PDB entry 3W99 | X-ray diffraction, 3.00 A resolution | chains E and J of the 10 polymer chains in the assembly

== Chain E ==
Name: Histone H3.1
Organism: Homo sapiens
Reference sequence: P68431 (H31_HUMAN); residues 0-135 here correspond to UniProt positions 1-136 (UniProt number = residue number + 1)
Sequence (139 residues; numbered -3 to 135; the number before each row is that of its first residue; numbers below 1 keep their minus sign (Gly-3 is residue -3)):
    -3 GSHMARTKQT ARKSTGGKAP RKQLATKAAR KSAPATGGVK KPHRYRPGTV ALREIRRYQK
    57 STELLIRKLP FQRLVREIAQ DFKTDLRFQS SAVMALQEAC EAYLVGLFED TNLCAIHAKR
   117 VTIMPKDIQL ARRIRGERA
Not modelled in the structure: -3 to 36
Construct notes: expression tag (-3 to -1)
Ion coordination: Mn2+ near Asp77 (its only coordinating residue here)
Curated features (UniProtKB/Swiss-Prot):
  - modified residue: Arg2 (Asymmetric dimethylarginine), Thr3 (Phosphothreonine), Lys4 (Allysine), Gln5 (5-glutamyl dopamine), Thr6 (Phosphothreonine), Arg8 (Citrulline), Lys9 (N6,N6,N6-trimethyllysine), Ser10 (ADP-ribosylserine), Thr11 (Phosphothreonine), Lys14 (N6-(2-hydroxyisobutyryl)lysine), Arg17 (Asymmetric dimethylarginine), Lys18 (N6-(2-hydroxyisobutyryl)lysine), Lys23 (N6-(2-hydroxyisobutyryl)lysine), Arg26 (Citrulline), Lys27 (N6,N6,N6-trimethyllysine), Ser28 (ADP-ribosylserine), Lys36 (N6,N6,N6-trimethyllysine), Lys37 (N6-methyllysine), Tyr41 (Phosphotyrosine), Lys56 (N6,N6,N6-trimethyllysine) and 8 more in UniProt
  - lipidation: Lys18 (N6-decanoyllysine)

== Chain J ==
Molecule: 146-nt DNA strand
Sequence (146 nucleotides; numbered 147 to 292; the number before each row is that of its first residue):
   147 ATCAATATCC ACCTGCAGAT TCTACCAAAA GTGTATTTGG AAACTGCTCC ATCAAAAGGC
   207 ATGTTCAGCT GAATTCAGCT GAACATGCCT TTTGATGGAG CAGTTTCCAA ATACACTTTT
   267 GGTAGAATCT GCAGGTGGAT ATTGAT
Not modelled in the structure: 147

== Interface between chain E and chain J ==
Pairs across the interface (24; chain E residue first):
  Lys37(E) - DA291(J)  hydrogen bond to the sugar
  His39(E) - DG290(J)  hydrogen bond to the sugar
  Arg40(E) - DG290(J)  sugar contact
  Tyr41(E) - DG290(J)  phosphate contact
  Arg42(E) - DC215(J)  salt bridge to the phosphate
  Arg42(E) - DG290(J)  hydrogen bond to the phosphate
  Pro43(E) - DG214(J)  phosphate contact
  Pro43(E) - DC215(J)  sugar contact
  Thr45(E) - DT289(J)  phosphate contact
  Thr45(E) - DG290(J)  hydrogen bond to the phosphate
  Arg63(E) - DA207(J)  sugar contact
  Arg72(E) - DA197(J)  salt bridge to the phosphate
  Arg83(E) - DC196(J)  phosphate contact
  Arg83(E) - DA197(J)  sugar contact
  Phe84(E) - DC196(J)  sugar contact
  Phe84(E) - DA197(J)  hydrogen bond to the phosphate
  Gln85(E) - DC196(J)  phosphate contact
  Ser86(E) - DC196(J)  hydrogen bond to the phosphate
  Arg116(E) - DG217(J)  phosphate contact
  Arg116(E) - DA218(J)  phosphate contact
  Val117(E) - DG217(J)  hydrogen bond to the phosphate
  Thr118(E) - DT216(J)  phosphate contact
  Thr118(E) - DG217(J)  hydrogen bond to the phosphate
  Met120(E) - DG217(J)  phosphate contact
Also at the interface, not in a pair above, chain J (13 interface residues in all): DC206, DC212

== In short ==
17 residues of chain E face 13 of chain J across their interface, with 8 hydrogen bonds and 2 salt bridges.
Polar contacts include Lys37(E)-DA291(J), His39(E)-DG290(J) and Arg42(E)-DG290(J).
Here chain E is Histone H3.1 (Homo sapiens) and chain J is a 146-nt DNA strand. Entry 3W99 (Crystal Structure
of Human Nucleosome Core Particle lacking H4 N-terminal region) was determined by X-ray diffraction together
with 3W97 and 3W98 from the same study.
